PDB entry 6QQ6 | electron microscopy, 3.30 A resolution | chains A and B

Chain A (and B):
Protein: Nitric oxide reductase subunit B
From: Alcaligenes xylosoxydans xylosoxydans
Notes: EC 1.7.2.5; chain B of this document is another copy of the same molecule, construct and numbering; everything in this record applies to it too
Reference sequence: A0A0D6H8R3 (A0A0D6H8R3_ALCXX); residues 1-746 here = UniProt positions 1-746
Amino-acid sequence (746 residues; each row starts with the number of its first residue):
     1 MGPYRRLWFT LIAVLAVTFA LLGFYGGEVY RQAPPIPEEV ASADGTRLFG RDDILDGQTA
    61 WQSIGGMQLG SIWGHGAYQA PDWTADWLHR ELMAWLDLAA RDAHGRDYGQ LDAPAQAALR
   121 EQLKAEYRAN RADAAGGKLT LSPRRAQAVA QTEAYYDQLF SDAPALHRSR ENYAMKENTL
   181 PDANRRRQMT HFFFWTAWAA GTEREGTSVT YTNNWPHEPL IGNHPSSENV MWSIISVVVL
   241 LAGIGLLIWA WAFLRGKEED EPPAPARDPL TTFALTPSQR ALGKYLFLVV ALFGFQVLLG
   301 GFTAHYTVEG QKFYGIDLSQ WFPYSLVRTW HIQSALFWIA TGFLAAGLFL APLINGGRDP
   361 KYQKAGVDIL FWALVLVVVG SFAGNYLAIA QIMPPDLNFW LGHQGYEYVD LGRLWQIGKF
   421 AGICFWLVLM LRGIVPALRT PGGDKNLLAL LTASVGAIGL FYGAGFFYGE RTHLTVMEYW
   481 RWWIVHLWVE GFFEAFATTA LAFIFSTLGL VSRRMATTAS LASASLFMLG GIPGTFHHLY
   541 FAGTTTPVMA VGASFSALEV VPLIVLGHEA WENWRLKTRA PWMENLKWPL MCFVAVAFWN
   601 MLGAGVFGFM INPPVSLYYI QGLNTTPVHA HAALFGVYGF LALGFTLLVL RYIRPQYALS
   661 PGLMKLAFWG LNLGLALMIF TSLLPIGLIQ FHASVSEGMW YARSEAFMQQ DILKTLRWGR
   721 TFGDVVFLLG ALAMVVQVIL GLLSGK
Not modelled in the structure: 744-746
Sequence notes: conflict Gly201 (Ala in A0A0D6H8R3); engineered mutation Ala495 (Val in A0A0D6H8R3)
Bound ions: Ca2+: Gly76, Tyr78, Glu407 (together with heme); heme Fe site 1: His331, His631; Fe ion: His486, His537, His538; heme Fe site 2 near His629 (its only coordinating residue here)
Ligand contacts:
  - heme (HEM), molecule 1: His75, Tyr78, Glu407, Tyr408, Trp482, Glu490, His537, His538, Ser556, Glu559, Val560, Leu563, Asn600, Ala604, Gly608, Phe609, Ile611, Asn612, Leu617, Gln621, Gly622, Thr626, His629, Ala630, Ala633, Leu634, Val637, Tyr638
  - heme (HEM), molecule 2: Gly76, Ala77, Tyr78, Gln79, Phe293, Gln296, Val297, Gly300, Gly301, Thr303, Ala304, Tyr324, Arg328, His331, Ile332, Ala335, Ile339, Glu407, Tyr408, Thr626, Pro627, Ala630, His631, Leu634, Phe635, Met678, Arg720, Asp724, Phe727
  - lauryl oleyl phosphatidyl ethanolamine (LOP; (1R)-2-{[(R)-(2-aminoethoxy)(hydroxy)phosphoryl]oxy}-1-[(dodecanoyloxy)methyl]ethyl (9Z)-octadec-9-enoate), molecule 1: Phe598, Leu602, Trp669, Phe680, Leu684, Leu688
  - lauryl oleyl phosphatidyl ethanolamine (LOP), molecule 2: Phe680, Thr681, Pro685, Leu688, Ile689, His692, Ile712
Reported in the primary citation:
  - conformationally variable residues (order/disorder transition, side-chain flip): Glu494, Glu572
  - binding site for dodecyl-beta-D-maltoside: His224, Val230, Val615
  - binding site for lauryl oleyl phosphatidyl ethanolamine: Met231, Val238, Leu246, Ala250, Phe598, Phe680, His692
  - contacts within the chain: Arg255-Glu572 (water-mediated contact), Glu490-Glu559 (water-mediated contact), Thr498-Glu569 (water-mediated contact), Ser523-Glu569
  - self-association interface (contacts with another copy of this molecule): Leu240, Leu241, Ile244
  - mutagenesis - E572A: increased catalytic activity
  - mutagenesis - K257A/E258A/E259A, Y638F: unchanged catalytic activity
  - mutagenesis - V485A, E490A, S523A: decreased catalytic activity
  - catalytic residues: Glu494 (proposed by the authors, not directly observed)

Chain A / chain B interface:
Pairs across the interface (77; chain A residue first):
  Ala113(A) with Glu121(B)
  Pro114(A) with Ala118(B)
  Ala117(A) with Ala117(B); Glu121(B)
  Ala118(A) with Pro114(B)
  Arg120(A) with Glu121(B), salt bridge
  Glu121(A) with Ala113(B); Ala117(B); Arg120(B), salt bridge
  Ser227(A) with His692(B); Ser696(B)
  Val230(A) with Phe691(B), hydrophobic
  Met231(A) with Leu688(B); Phe691(B), hydrophobic; His692(B)
  Ile234(A) with Met610(B); Ser616(B); Ile620(B), hydrophobic; Phe691(B), hydrophobic
  Val238(A) with Val606(B); Met610(B), hydrophobic
  Leu240(A) with Leu241(B), hydrophobic
  Leu241(A) with Leu240(B), hydrophobic; Gly605(B); Val606(B); Phe609(B), hydrophobic
  Ala242(A) with Val606(B)
  Ile244(A) with Ile564(B), hydrophobic
  Gly245(A) with Ile564(B); Met601(B)
  Leu246(A) with Met601(B), hydrophobic
  Ile248(A) with Val565(B), hydrophobic; Gly567(B)
  Trp249(A) with Leu566(B); Ala570(B), hydrophobic; Val594(B); Ala597(B); Phe598(B)
  Trp251(A) with His568(B)
  Ala252(A) with Gly567(B); Trp571(B)
  Phe253(A) with Ala570(B); Trp571(B); Trp574(B), hydrophobic
  Ile564(A) with Ile244(B), hydrophobic; Gly245(B)
  Val565(A) with Ile248(B), hydrophobic
  Leu566(A) with Trp249(B)
  Gly567(A) with Ile248(B); Ala252(B)
  His568(A) with Trp251(B)
  Ala570(A) with Trp249(B), hydrophobic; Phe253(B)
  Trp571(A) with Ala252(B); Phe253(B), hydrophobic
  Trp574(A) with Phe253(B), hydrophobic
  Val594(A) with Trp249(B)
  Ala597(A) with Trp249(B)
  Phe598(A) with Trp249(B)
  Met601(A) with Gly245(B); Leu246(B), hydrophobic
  Gly605(A) with Leu241(B)
  Val606(A) with Val238(B); Leu241(B); Ala242(B)
  Phe609(A) with Leu241(B), hydrophobic
  Met610(A) with Ile234(B); Val238(B), hydrophobic
  Ser616(A) with Ile234(B)
  Ile620(A) with Ile234(B), hydrophobic
  Leu688(A) with Met231(B)
  Phe691(A) with Val230(B), hydrophobic; Met231(B), hydrophobic; Ile234(B), hydrophobic
  His692(A) with Ser227(B); Met231(B)
  Ser696(A) with Ser227(B)
Interface residues without a listed pair, chain A (49 interface residues in all): Gln122, Ile235, Glu259, Phe607, Val695
Interface residues without a listed pair, chain B (48 interface residues in all): Gln122, Glu259, Phe607, Val695

Overview:
The interface between chain A and chain B involves 49 residues on one side and 48 on the other; the contacts
include 2 salt bridges. Its one salt-bridged contact is Arg120(A)-Glu121(B). From the paper: the catalytic
residue Glu494(A); V485A, E490A and S523A of chain A reduce catalytic activity; 6 substitutions were tested in
all.
Both chains are Nitric oxide reductase subunit B (Alcaligenes xylosoxydans xylosoxydans). Entry 6QQ6 (Cryo-EM
structure of dimeric quinol dependent nitric oxide reductase (qNOR) Val495Ala mutant from Alcaligenes
xylosoxidans) was determined by electron microscopy together with 6QQ5 from the same study.
